PDB entry 8OEJ | electron microscopy, 7.96 A resolution (low resolution: residue-level contacts below are approximate; hydrogen-bond / salt-bridge calls are withheld) | chains A and I of the 7 polymer chains in the assembly

[Chain A]
Protein: Replication factor A
From: Pyrococcus abyssi
UniProt: G8ZHS0 (G8ZHS0_PYRAB); residue numbers follow UniProt; this construct covers 3-358
Chain sequence (358 residues; row label = number of the first residue in the row):
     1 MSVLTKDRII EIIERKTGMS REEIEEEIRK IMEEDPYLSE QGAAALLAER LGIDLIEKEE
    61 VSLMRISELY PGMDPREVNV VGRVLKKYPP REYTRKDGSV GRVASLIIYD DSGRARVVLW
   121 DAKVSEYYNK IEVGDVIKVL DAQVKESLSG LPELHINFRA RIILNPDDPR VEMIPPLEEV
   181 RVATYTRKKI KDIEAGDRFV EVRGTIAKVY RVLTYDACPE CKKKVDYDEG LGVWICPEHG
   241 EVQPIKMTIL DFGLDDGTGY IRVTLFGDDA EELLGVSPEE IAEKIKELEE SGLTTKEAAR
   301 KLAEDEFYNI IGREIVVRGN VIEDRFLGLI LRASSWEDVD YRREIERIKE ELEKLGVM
Disordered / not traced: 1-61, 175-185
Construct notes: initiating methionine (1); expression tag (2)

[Chain I]
Protein: RPA14 subunit of the hetero-oligomeric complex involved in homologous recombination
From: Pyrococcus abyssi
UniProt: Q9V1Z0 (Q9V1Z0_PYRAB); residue numbers follow UniProt; this construct covers 2-117
Chain sequence (122 residues; row label = number of the first residue in the row; numbers below 1 keep their minus sign (Gly-4 is residue -4)):
    -4 GTGDGSEVQV RRRKPAVERK ISEIREEDTR VSLIGRVIKV DKMDYMFWLD DGTGVAIIES
    56 ESDLPKVGQV VRVIGRIIRN EEGIHIYAEV IQDFSDADLE ALEEIRELER KLLPRLEGEI
   116 VW
Disordered / not traced: -4 to 4
Construct notes: expression tag (-4 to 1)

[Chain A / chain I interface]
Residue-residue contacts (8):
  Glu126(A) with Ile73(I)
  Lys130(A) with Glu54(I); Ser55(I); Glu56(I); Tyr82(I)
  Arg161(A) with Arg74(I)
  Ile163(A) with Glu77(I)
  Asn165(A) with Asp39(I)
Also at the interface, not in a pair above, chain A (7 interface residues in all): Asn129, Asp141
Also at the interface, not in a pair above, chain I (10 interface residues in all): Asn75, Glu76

[Overview]
7 residues of chain A and 10 residues of chain I are in contact.
Chain A is Replication factor A and chain I is RPA14 subunit of the hetero-oligomeric complex involved in
homologous recombination, both from Pyrococcus abyssi; the structure, Extended RPA-DNA nucleoprotein filament,
was determined by electron microscopy together with 8AAJ, 8AAS, 8C5Y, 8C5Z and 8OEL from the same study.
